Entry 3WKG (X-ray diffraction, 1.47 A resolution); this record covers chain A.

[Chain A]
Molecule: Cellobiose 2-epimerase
From: Rhodothermus marinus
Notes: EC 5.1.3.11
UniProtKB: F8WRK9 (CEEP_RHOMR); residues 1-412 here = UniProt positions 1-412
Amino-acid sequence (412 residues; each row starts with the number of its first residue):
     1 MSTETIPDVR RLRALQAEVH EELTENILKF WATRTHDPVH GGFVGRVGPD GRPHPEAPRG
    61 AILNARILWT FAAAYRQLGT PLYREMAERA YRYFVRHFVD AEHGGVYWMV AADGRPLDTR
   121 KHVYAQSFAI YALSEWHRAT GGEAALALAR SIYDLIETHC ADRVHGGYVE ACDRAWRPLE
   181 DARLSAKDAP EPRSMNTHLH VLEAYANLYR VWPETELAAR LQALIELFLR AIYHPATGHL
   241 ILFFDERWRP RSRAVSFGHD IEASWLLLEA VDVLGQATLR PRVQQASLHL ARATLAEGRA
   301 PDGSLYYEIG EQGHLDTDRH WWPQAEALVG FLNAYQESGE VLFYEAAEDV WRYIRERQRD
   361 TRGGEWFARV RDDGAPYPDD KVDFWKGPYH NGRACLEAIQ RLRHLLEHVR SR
Not modelled in the structure: 1-2
What the authors report for this chain:
  - binding site for beta-D-glucopyranose: Ser-185, Asp-188, Tyr-307, Trp-385
  - binding site for beta-D-mannopyranose: Arg-66, Tyr-124, Asn-196, His-200, His-259, Trp-322
  - catalytic residues: His-259, Glu-326, His-390, Arg-393 (proposed by the authors, not directly observed)
  - catalytic residues: Arg-66 (citing earlier work)
  - contacts within the chain: Glu-326/His-390, Glu-326/Arg-393
  - specificity-determining residues: Ser-185 (proposed by the authors, not directly observed)

[In short]
The paper reports catalytic residues His-259, Glu-326 and His-390 among others; a binding site for
beta-D-mannopyranose at Arg-66, Tyr-124 and Asn-196 among others.
Chain A is Cellobiose 2-epimerase (Rhodothermus marinus); the structure, Crystal structure of cellobiose
2-epimerase in complex with glucosylmannose, was determined by X-ray diffraction together with 3WKF, 3WKH and
3WKI from the same study.
